7Q9K - chains H and L of the 7 polymer chains in the assembly; structure by electron microscopy, 4.50 A resolution (low resolution: residue-level contacts below are approximate; hydrogen-bond / salt-bridge calls are withheld).

# Chain H
Molecule: Beta-32 heavy chain
From: Homo sapiens
Sequence (230 residues; each row starts with the number of its first residue):
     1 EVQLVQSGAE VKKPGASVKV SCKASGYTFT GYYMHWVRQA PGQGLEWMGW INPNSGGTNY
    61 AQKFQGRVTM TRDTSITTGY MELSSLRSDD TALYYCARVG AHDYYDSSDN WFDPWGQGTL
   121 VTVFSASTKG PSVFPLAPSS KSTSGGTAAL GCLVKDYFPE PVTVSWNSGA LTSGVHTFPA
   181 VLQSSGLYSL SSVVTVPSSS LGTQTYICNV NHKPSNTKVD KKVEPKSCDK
Not modelled in the structure: 126-230
Cystine bridges: Cys22-Cys96

# Chain L
Molecule: Beta-32 light chain
From: Homo sapiens
Sequence (214 residues; row label = number of the first residue in the row):
     1 DIQMTQSPSS VSASVGDRLT ITCRASQGIS SWLAWYQQKP GKAPKLLIYA ASSLQSGVPS
    61 RFSGSGSGTD FTLTISSLQP EDFATYYCQQ ANSFPWTFGQ GTKVEIKRTV AAPSVFIFPP
   121 SDEQLKSGTA SVVCLLNNFY PREAKVQWKV DNALQSGNSQ ESVTEQDSKD STYSLSSTLT
   181 LSKADYEKHK VYACEVTHQG LSSPVTKSFN RGEC
Not modelled in the structure: 108-214
Cystine bridges: Cys23-Cys88

# Interface between chain H and chain L
Pairs across the interface (43; chain H residue first):
  Gln39(H) - Gln38(L)
  Gln39(H) - Tyr87(L)
  Gln43(H) - Thr85(L)
  Gln43(H) - Tyr87(L)
  Leu45(H) - Tyr87(L)
  Leu45(H) - Phe98(L)
  Trp47(H) - Phe94(L)
  Trp47(H) - Pro95(L)
  Trp47(H) - Trp96(L)
  Trp50(H) - Phe94(L)
  Tyr95(H) - Gln38(L)
  Tyr95(H) - Lys42(L)
  Tyr95(H) - Ala43(L)
  Val99(H) - Trp96(L)
  His102(H) - Phe94(L)
  His102(H) - Trp96(L)
  Asp103(H) - Trp32(L)
  Tyr105(H) - Ser31(L)
  Tyr105(H) - Trp32(L)
  Tyr105(H) - Ala50(L)
  Asp106(H) - Tyr49(L)
  Ser107(H) - Tyr49(L)
  Ser108(H) - Tyr49(L)
  Ser108(H) - Gln55(L)
  Trp111(H) - Trp32(L)
  Trp111(H) - Leu33(L)
  Trp111(H) - Ala34(L)
  Trp111(H) - Tyr36(L)
  Trp111(H) - Leu46(L)
  Trp111(H) - Tyr49(L)
  Trp111(H) - Ala50(L)
  Trp111(H) - Gln89(L)
  Trp111(H) - Ala91(L)
  Phe112(H) - Tyr36(L)
  Phe112(H) - Leu46(L)
  Phe112(H) - Gln89(L)
  Phe112(H) - Trp96(L)
  Phe112(H) - Phe98(L)
  Asp113(H) - Gln55(L)
  Trp115(H) - Tyr36(L)
  Trp115(H) - Ala43(L)
  Trp115(H) - Pro44(L)
  Gly116(H) - Ala43(L)
Other interface residues (no listed pair), chain H (24 interface residues in all): His35, Val37, Glu46, Asn59, Tyr104, Asn110

# Overview
The interface between chain H and chain L involves 24 residues on one side and 21 on the other.
Chain H is Beta-32 heavy chain and chain L is Beta-32 light chain, both from Homo sapiens; the structure,
Beta-32 fab in complex with SARS-CoV-2 beta-Spike glycoprotein, was determined by electron microscopy,
deposited together with 7PS0, 7PS3, 7PS4 and 7Q9P.
